PDB entry 8I9A | electron microscopy, 3.57 A resolution | chains B and G of the 6 polymer chains in the assembly

Chain B:
Protein: Guanine nucleotide-binding protein G(I)/G(S)/G(T) subunit beta-1
Organism: Homo sapiens
UniProtKB: P62873 (GBB1_HUMAN); residues 2-340 here = UniProt positions 2-340
Chain sequence (350 residues; each row starts with the number of its first residue; numbers below 1 keep their minus sign (Met-9 is residue -9)):
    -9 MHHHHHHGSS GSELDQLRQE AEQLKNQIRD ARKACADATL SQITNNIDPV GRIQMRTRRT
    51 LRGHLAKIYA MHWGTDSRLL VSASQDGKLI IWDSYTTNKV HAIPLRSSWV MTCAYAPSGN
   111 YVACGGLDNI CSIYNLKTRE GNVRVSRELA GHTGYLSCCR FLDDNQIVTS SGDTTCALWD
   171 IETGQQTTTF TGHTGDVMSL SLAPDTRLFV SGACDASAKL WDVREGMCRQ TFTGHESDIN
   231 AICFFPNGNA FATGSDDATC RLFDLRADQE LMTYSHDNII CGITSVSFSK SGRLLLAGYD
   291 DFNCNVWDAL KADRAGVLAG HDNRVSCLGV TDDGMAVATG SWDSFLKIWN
Disordered / not traced: -9 to 2
Construct notes: initiating methionine (-9); expression tag (-8 to 1)
Swiss-Prot annotation at these positions:
  - modified residue: Ser2 (N-acetylserine), His266 (Phosphohistidine)
  - natural variant: Leu30 (L30F: In MRD42; uncertain significance), Arg52 (R52G: In MRD42), Gly64 (G64V: In MRD42), Asp76 (D76E: In MRD42; D76G: In MRD42), Gly77 (G77S: In MRD42), Lys78 (K78R: In MRD42), Ile80 (I80N: In MRD42; I80T: In MRD42), His91 (H91R: In MRD42; uncertain significance), Ala92 (A92T: In MRD42), Pro94 (P94S: In MRD42), Leu95 (L95P: In MRD42), Arg96 (R96L: In MRD42), 5 further natural variant entries in UniProt

Chain G:
Protein: Guanine nucleotide-binding protein G(I)/G(S)/G(O) subunit gamma-2
Organism: Homo sapiens
UniProtKB: P59768 (GBG2_HUMAN); residues 1-71 here = UniProt positions 1-71
Chain sequence (71 residues; numbered 1 to 71; the number before each row is that of its first residue):
     1 MASNNTASIA QARKLVEQLK MEANIDRIKV SKAAADLMAY CEAHAKEDPL LTPVPASENP
    61 FREKKFFCAI L
Disordered / not traced: 1-6, 63-71
Swiss-Prot annotation at these positions:
  - modified residue: Ala2 (N-acetylalanine), Cys68 (Cysteine methyl ester)
  - lipidation: Cys68 (S-geranylgeranyl cysteine)

Chain B / chain G interface:
Residue-residue contacts (68; chain B residue first):
  Leu4(B) with Ser8(G); Ile9(G), hydrophobic; Ala12(G), hydrophobic
  Leu7(B) with Ile9(G); Ala12(G), hydrophobic; Arg13(G); Val16(G)
  Ala11(B) with Val16(G)
  Lys15(B) with Leu19(G)
  Ile18(B) with Leu19(G), hydrophobic; Ala23(G), hydrophobic
  Ala21(B) with Arg27(G)
  Ala24(B) with Lys29(G), hydrogen bond (backbone-side chain)
  Cys25(B) with Ile28(G); Lys29(G); Val30(G), hydrogen bond (backbone-backbone)
  Ala26(B) with Val30(G)
  Asp27(B) with Lys29(G); Val30(G); Ser31(G), hydrogen bond
  Ala28(B) with Val30(G)
  Leu30(B) with Ala34(G), hydrophobic
  Ile33(B) with Ser31(G); Ala34(G), hydrophobic
  Ile37(B) with Met38(G), hydrophobic
  Val40(B) with Leu51(G), hydrophobic
  Arg48(B) with Asn59(G); Phe61(G)
  Arg49(B) with Phe61(G)
  Ser84(B) with Phe61(G)
  Tyr85(B) with Pro60(G), hydrophobic; Phe61(G), hydrophobic
  Arg219(B) with Glu22(G)
  Thr221(B) with Glu22(G), hydrogen bond
  Phe235(B) with Leu37(G), hydrophobic; Tyr40(G), hydrophobic; Cys41(G), hydrophobic
  Pro236(B) with Tyr40(G)
  Asn237(B) with Tyr40(G)
  Arg256(B) with Arg27(G); Ile28(G), hydrogen bond (backbone-backbone); Asp36(G), salt bridge; Leu37(G)
  Asp258(B) with Arg27(G), salt bridge
  Gln259(B) with Val30(G)
  Leu261(B) with Val30(G), hydrophobic
  Ser279(B) with Asp48(G)
  Lys280(B) with Asp48(G), hydrogen bond (backbone-side chain)
  Ser281(B) with Tyr40(G); Cys41(G); His44(G); Asp48(G), hydrogen bond; Leu51(G)
  Arg283(B) with Leu51(G)
  Leu300(B) with Met38(G), hydrophobic; Cys41(G), hydrophobic
  Asp323(B) with Pro49(G)
  Gly324(B) with Pro49(G); Leu50(G)
  Met325(B) with Pro49(G), hydrophobic; Leu50(G); Pro60(G)
  Ala326(B) with Phe61(G), hydrophobic
  Ile338(B) with Phe61(G), hydrophobic
  Asn340(B) with Leu50(G); Val54(G); Asn59(G), hydrogen bond; Phe61(G)
Other interface residues (no listed pair), chain B (52 interface residues in all): Glu3, Glu10, Leu14, Thr29, Met217, Cys218, Asn239, Ala240, Asp254, Ala257, Gly282, Leu284, Val327
Other interface residues (no listed pair), chain G (33 interface residues in all): Gln18, Asp26, Ala33, Glu47, Glu58

In short:
52 residues of chain B face 33 of chain G across their interface, with 8 hydrogen bonds and 2 salt bridges.
Polar contacts include Arg256(B)-Asp36(G), Asp258(B)-Arg27(G) and Ala24(B)-Lys29(G).
Chain B is Guanine nucleotide-binding protein G(I)/G(S)/G(T) subunit beta-1 and chain G is Guanine
nucleotide-binding protein G(I)/G(S)/G(O) subunit gamma-2, both from Homo sapiens; the structure, Structure of
EP54-C3aR-Gq complex, was determined by electron microscopy (same publication as 8HPT, 8HQC, 8I95, 8I97, 8I9L,
8I9S and 3 further entries).
